PDB entry 6TCN | X-ray diffraction, 2.30 A resolution | chains L and H

Chain L:
Molecule: Omalizumab Fab
Source organism: Homo sapiens
Notes: antibody fragment or engineered binder
Sequence (218 residues; row label = number of the first residue in the row):
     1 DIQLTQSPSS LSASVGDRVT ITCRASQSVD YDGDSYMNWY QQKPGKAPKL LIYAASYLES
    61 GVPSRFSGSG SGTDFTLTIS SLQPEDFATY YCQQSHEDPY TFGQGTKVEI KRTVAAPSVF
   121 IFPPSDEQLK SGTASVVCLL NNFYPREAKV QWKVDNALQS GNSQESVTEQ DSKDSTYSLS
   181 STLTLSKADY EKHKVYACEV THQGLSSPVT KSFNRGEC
Disordered / not traced: 218
Disulfide bonds: Cys23-Cys92, Cys138-Cys198
From the paper describing this entry:
  - mutagenesis - S81R/Q83R, S81R/Q83R/L158P, L158P: unchanged stability

Chain H:
Molecule: Omalizumab Fab
Source organism: Homo sapiens
Notes: antibody fragment or engineered binder
Sequence (230 residues; each row starts with the number of its first residue):
     1 EVQLVESGGG LVQPGGSLRL SCAVSGYSIT SGYSWNWIRQ APGKGLEWVA SITYDGSTNY
    61 NPSVKGRITI SRDDSKNTFY LQMNSLRAED TAVYYCARGS HYFGHWHFAV WGQGTLVTVS
   121 SASTKGPSVF PLAPSSKSTS GGTAALGCLV KDYFPEPVTV SWNSGALTSG VHTFPAVLQS
   181 SGLYSLSSVV TVPSSSLGTQ TYICNVNHKP SNTKVDKKVE PKSCHHHHHH
Disordered / not traced: 137-141, 223-230
Disulfide bonds: Cys22-Cys96, Cys148-Cys204

Chain L / chain H interface:
Pairs across the interface (66):
  Tyr36(L) - Phe103(H)
  Tyr36(L) - Gly104(H)
  Asn38(L) - His107(H)
  Tyr40(L) - His107(H)
  Tyr40(L) - Phe108(H)  hydrogen bond (side chain-backbone)
  Tyr40(L) - Trp111(H)  hydrophobic
  Gln42(L) - Gln40(H)  hydrogen bond
  Gln42(L) - Tyr95(H)  hydrogen bond
  Lys46(L) - Tyr95(H)
  Ala47(L) - Tyr95(H)  hydrophobic
  Ala47(L) - Trp111(H)  hydrophobic
  Ala47(L) - Gly112(H)
  Pro48(L) - Leu46(H)  hydrophobic
  Pro48(L) - Trp111(H)  hydrogen bond (backbone-side chain)
  Leu50(L) - His107(H)
  Leu50(L) - Phe108(H)
  Leu50(L) - Ala109(H)  hydrophobic
  Tyr53(L) - Phe103(H)  hydrophobic
  Tyr53(L) - His107(H)
  Ala54(L) - Phe103(H)  hydrophobic
  Tyr57(L) - Phe103(H)
  Glu59(L) - Ala109(H)
  Tyr91(L) - Gln40(H)  hydrogen bond
  Tyr91(L) - Leu46(H)  hydrophobic
  Gln93(L) - Trp106(H)  hydrogen bond (side chain-backbone)
  Gln93(L) - His107(H)
  Gln93(L) - Phe108(H)
  Ser95(L) - Trp106(H)
  Asp98(L) - Asn59(H)  hydrogen bond
  Pro99(L) - Trp48(H)  hydrophobic
  Pro99(L) - Asn61(H)
  Tyr100(L) - Trp48(H)
  Tyr100(L) - Trp106(H)  hydrogen bond
  Phe102(L) - Leu46(H)
  Phe120(L) - Ala145(H)  hydrophobic
  Phe122(L) - Leu132(H)
  Phe122(L) - Ala133(H)
  Phe122(L) - Ala145(H)
  Ser125(L) - Phe130(H)
  Ser125(L) - Pro131(H)
  Glu127(L) - Val129(H)
  Glu127(L) - Phe130(H)
  Glu127(L) - Lys217(H)  salt bridge
  Gln128(L) - Phe130(H)
  Gln128(L) - Lys151(H)
  Ser135(L) - Leu149(H)
  Ser135(L) - Lys151(H)
  Val137(L) - Leu132(H)  hydrophobic
  Leu139(L) - Phe174(H)  hydrophobic
  Leu139(L) - Val189(H)  hydrophobic
  Asn141(L) - His172(H)
  Asn141(L) - Thr191(H)
  Asn142(L) - His172(H)  hydrogen bond
  Gln164(L) - Val177(H)
  Gln164(L) - Leu178(H)  hydrogen bond (side chain-backbone)
  Gln164(L) - Gln179(H)
  Glu165(L) - Val177(H)
  Ser166(L) - Phe174(H)
  Ser166(L) - Pro175(H)  hydrogen bond (side chain-backbone)
  Ser166(L) - Val177(H)
  Val167(L) - Pro175(H)
  Asp171(L) - His172(H)
  Ser178(L) - His172(H)  hydrogen bond
  Ser178(L) - Phe174(H)
  Leu179(L) - Phe174(H)
  Ser180(L) - Phe174(H)
Other interface residues (no listed pair), chain L (39 interface residues in all): Thr133, Thr168
Other interface residues (no listed pair), chain H (39 interface residues in all): Ile38, Gly45, Glu47, Pro62, Thr143, Leu146, Thr173, Ser187
The authors on this interface:
  - interface residues, chain H: Lys214(H)

Summary:
Chain L and chain H each contribute 39 residues to their interface; the contacts include 12 hydrogen bonds and
1 salt bridge. Polar contacts include Glu127(L)-Lys217(H), Tyr40(L)-Phe108(H) and Gln42(L)-Gln40(H). The paper
reports that S81R/Q83R, S81R/Q83R/L158P and L158P of chain L leave stability unchanged; the interface residue
Lys214(H).
Chain L is Omalizumab Fab and chain H is Omalizumab Fab, both from Homo sapiens; the structure, Crystal
structure of the omalizumab Fab - crystal form II, was determined by X-ray diffraction together with 6TCM,
6TCO, 6TCP, 6TCQ and 6TCR from the same study.
